Entry 6YLX (electron microscopy, 3.90 A resolution); this record covers chains e and 1 of the 47 polymer chains in the assembly.

# Chain e
Protein: 60S ribosomal protein L32
Source organism: Saccharomyces cerevisiae
UniProt: P38061 (RL32_YEAST); numbering as in UniProt (aligned over 1-130)
Sequence (130 residues; row label = number of the first residue in the row):
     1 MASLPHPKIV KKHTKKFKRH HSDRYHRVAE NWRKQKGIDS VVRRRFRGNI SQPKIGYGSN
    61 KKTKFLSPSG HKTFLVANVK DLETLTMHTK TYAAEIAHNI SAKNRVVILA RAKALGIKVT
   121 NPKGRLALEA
Not modelled in the structure: 1, 129-130
UniProt features mapped onto this chain:
  - modified residue: Ser40 (Phosphoserine)

# Chain 1
Molecule: 25S rRNA
Source organism: Saccharomyces cerevisiae
Sequence (3396 nucleotides; numbered 1 to 3396; the number before each row is that of its first residue):
     1 GUUUGACCUC AAAUCAGGUA GGAGUACCCG CUGAACUUAA GCAUAUCAAU AAGCGGAGGA
    61 AAAGAAACCA ACCGGGAUUG CCUUAGUAAC GGCGAGUGAA GCGGCAAAAG CUCAAAUUUG
   121 AAAUCUGGUA CCUUCGGUGC CCGAGUUGUA AUUUGGAGAG GGCAACUUUG GGGCCGUUCC
   181 UUGUCUAUGU UCCUUGGAAC AGGACGUCAU AGAGGGUGAG AAUCCCGUGU GGCGAGGAGU
   241 GCGGUUCUUU GUAAAGUGCC UUCGAAGAGU CGAGUUGUUU GGGAAUGCAG CUCUAAGUGG
   301 GUGGUAAAUU CCAUCUAAAG CUAAAUAUUG GCGAGAGACC GAUAGCGAAC AAGUACAGUG
   361 AUGGAAAGAU GAAAAGAACU UUGAAAAGAG AGUGAAAAAG UACGUGAAAU UGUUGAAAGG
   421 GAAGGGCAUU UGAUCAGACA UGGUGUUUUG UGCCCUCUGC UCCUUGUGGG UAGGGGAAUC
   481 UCGCAUUUCA CUGGGCCAGC AUCAGUUUUG GUGGCAGGAU AAAUCCAUAG GAAUGUAGCU
   541 UGCCUCGGUA AGUAUUAUAG CCUGUGGGAA UACUGCCAGC UGGGACUGAG GACUGCGACG
   601 UAAGUCAAGG AUGCUGGCAU AAUGGUUAUA UGCCGCCCGU CUUGAAACAC GGACCAAGGA
   661 GUCUAACGUC UAUGCGAGUG UUUGGGUGUA AAACCCAUAC GCGUAAUGAA AGUGAACGUA
   721 GGUUGGGGCC UCGCAAGAGG UGCACAAUCG ACCGAUCCUG AUGUCUUCGG AUGGAUUUGA
   781 GUAAGAGCAU AGCUGUUGGG ACCCGAAAGA UGGUGAACUA UGCCUGAAUA GGGUGAAGCC
   841 AGAGGAAACU CUGGUGGAGG CUCGUAGCGG UUCUGACGUG CAAAUCGAUC GUCGAAUUUG
   901 GGUAUAGGGG CGAAAGACUA AUCGAACCAU CUAGUAGCUG GUUCCUGCCG AAGUUUCCCU
   961 CAGGAUAGCA GAAGCUCGUA UCAGUUUUAU GAGGUAAAGC GAAUGAUUAG AGGUUCCGGG
  1021 GUCGAAAUGA CCUUGACCUA UUCUCAAACU UUAAAUAUGU AAGAAGUCCU UGUUACUUAA
  1081 UUGAACGUGG ACAUUUGAAU GAAGAGCUUU UAGUGGGCCA UUUUUGGUAA GCAGAACUGG
  1141 CGAUGCGGGA UGAACCGAAC GUAGAGUUAA GGUGCCGGAA UACACGCUCA UCAGACACCA
  1201 CAAAAGGUGU UAGUUCAUCU AGACAGCCGG ACGGUGGCCA UGGAAGUCGG AAUCCGCUAA
  1261 GGAGUGUGUA ACAACUCACC GGCCGAAUGA ACUAGCCCUG AAAAUGGAUG GCGCUCAAGC
  1321 GUGUUACCUA UACUCUACCG UCAGGGUUGA UAUGAUGCCC UGACGAGUAG GCAGGCGUGG
  1381 AGGUCAGUGA CGAAGCCUAG ACCGUAAGGU CGGGUCGAAC GGCCUCUAGU GCAGAUCUUG
  1441 GUGGUAGUAG CAAAUAUUCA AAUGAGAACU UUGAAGACUG AAGUGGGGAA AGGUUCCACG
  1501 UCAACAGCAG UUGGACGUGG GUUAGUCGAU CCUAAGAGAU GGGGAAGCUC CGUUUCAAAG
  1561 GCCUGAUUUU AUGCAGGCCA CCAUCGAAAG GGAAUCCGGU UAAGAUUCCG GAACCUGGAU
  1621 AUGGAUUCUU CACGGUAACG UAACUGAAUG UGGAGACGUC GGCGCGAGCC CUGGGAGGAG
  1681 UUAUCUUUUC UUCUUAACAG CUUAUCACCC CGGAAUUGGU UUAUCCGGAG AUGGGGUCUU
  1741 AUGGCUGGAA GAGGCCAGCA CCUUUGCUGG CUCCGGUGCG CUUGUGACGG CCCGUGAAAA
  1801 UCCACAGGAA GGAAUAGUUU UCAUGCCAGG UCGUACUGAU AACCGCAGCA GGUCUCCAAG
  1861 GUGAACAGCC UCUAGUUGAU AGAAUAAUGU AGAUAAGGGA AGUCGGCAAA AUAGAUCCGU
  1921 AACUUCGGGA UAAGGAUUGG CUCUAAGGGU CGGGUAGUGA GGGCCUUGGU CAGACGCAGC
  1981 GGGCGUGCUU GUGGACUGCU UGGUGGGGCU UGCUCUGCUA GGCGGACUAC UUGCGUGCCU
  2041 UGUUGUAGAC GGCCUUGGUA GGUCUCUUGU AGACCGUCGC UUGCUACAAU UAACGAUCAA
  2101 CUUAGAACUG GUACGGACAA GGGGAAUCUG ACUGUCUAAU UAAAACAUAG CAUUGCGAUG
  2161 GUCAGAAAGU GAUGUUGACG CAAUGUGAUU UCUGCCCAGU GCUCUGAAUG UCAAAGUGAA
  2221 GAAAUUCAAC CAAGCGCGGG UAAACGGCGG GAGUAACUAU GACUCUCUUA AGGUAGCCAA
  2281 AUGCCUCGUC AUCUAAUUAG UGACGCGCAU GAAUGGAUUA ACGAGAUUCC CACUGUCCCU
  2341 AUCUACUAUC UAGCGAAACC ACAGCCAAGG GAACGGGCUU GGCAGAAUCA GCGGGGAAAG
  2401 AAGACCCUGU UGAGCUUGAC UCUAGUUUGA CAUUGUGAAG AGACAUAGAG GGUGUAGAAU
  2461 AAGUGGGAGC UUCGGCGCCA GUGAAAUACC ACUACCUUUA UAGUUUCUUU ACUUAUUCAA
  2521 UGAAGCGGAG CUGGAAUUCA UUUUCCACGU UCUAGCAUUC AAGGUCCCAU UCGGGGCUGA
  2581 UCCGGGUUGA AGACAUUGUC AGGUGGGGAG UUUGGCUGGG GCGGCACAUC UGUUAAACGA
  2641 UAACGCAGAU GUCCUAAGGG GGGCUCAUGG AGAACAGAAA UCUCCAGUAG AACAAAAGGG
  2701 UAAAAGCCCC CUUGAUUUUG AUUUUCAGUG UGAAUACAAA CCAUGAAAGU GUGGCCUAUC
  2761 GAUCCUUUAG UCCCUCGGAA UUUGAGGCUA GAGGUGCCAG AAAAGUUACC ACAGGGAUAA
  2821 CUGGCUUGUG GCAGUCAAGC GUUCAUAGCG ACAUUGCUUU UUGAUUCUUC GAUGUCGGCU
  2881 CUUCCUAUCA UACCGAAGCA GAAUUCGGUA AGCGUUGGAU UGUUCACCCA CUAAUAGGGA
  2941 ACGUGAGCUG GGUUUAGACC GUCGUGAGAC AGGUUAGUUU UACCCUACUG AUGAAUGUUA
  3001 CCGCAAUAGU AAUUGAACUU AGUACGAGAG GAACAGUUCA UUCGGAUAAU UGGUUUUUGC
  3061 GGCUGUCUGA UCAGGCAUUG CCGCGAAGCU ACCAUCCGCU GGAUUAUGGC UGAACGCCUC
  3121 UAAGUCAGAA UCCAUGCUAG AACGCGGUGA UUUCUUUGCU CCACACAAUA UAGAUGGAUA
  3181 CGAAUAAGGC GUCCUUGUGG CGUCGCUGAA CCAUAGCAGG CUAGCAACGG UGCACUUGGC
  3241 GGAAAGGCCU UGGGUGCUUG CUGGCGAAUU GCAAUGUCAU UUUGCGUGGG GAUAAAUCAU
  3301 UUGUAUACGA CUUAGAUGUA CAACGGGGUA UUGUAAGCAG UAGAGUAGCC UUGUUGUUAC
  3361 GAUCUGCUGA GAUUAAGCCU UUGUUGUCUG AUUUGU
Not modelled in the structure: 441-493, 1004-1046, 1069-1088, 1954-2092, 2154-2185, 2192-2312, 2372-2375, 2398-2818, 2941-2942, 2954-2980

# Chain e / chain 1 interface
Residue-residue contacts - 109 pairs, chain e then chain 1:
  Lys11(e) - C1403(1)  salt bridge to the phosphate
  Lys11(e) - G1404(1)  salt bridge to the phosphate
  Lys12(e) - U1162(1)  sugar contact
  Lys12(e) - C1338(1)  hydrogen bond to the base
  Lys15(e) - C427(1)  phosphate contact
  Lys15(e) - U627(1)  salt bridge to the phosphate
  Lys16(e) - G1404(1)  hydrogen bond to the base
  Phe17(e) - U1405(1)  sugar contact
  Arg19(e) - A1433(1)  salt bridge to the phosphate
  His20(e) - C638(1)  salt bridge to the phosphate
  His21(e) - C638(1)  salt bridge to the phosphate
  Asp23(e) - G424(1)  hydrogen bond to the sugar
  Asp23(e) - G425(1)  sugar contact
  Arg24(e) - G424(1)  base contact
  Tyr25(e) - C655(1)  phosphate contact
  Tyr25(e) - A1433(1)  base contact
  His26(e) - C655(1)  phosphate contact
  His26(e) - A656(1)  phosphate contact
  Arg27(e) - C654(1)  salt bridge to the phosphate
  Arg27(e) - C655(1)  salt bridge to the phosphate
  Arg27(e) - A1433(1)  hydrogen bond to the base
  Val28(e) - A1433(1)  base contact
  Asn31(e) - G1408(1)  phosphate contact
  Trp32(e) - C945(1)  phosphate contact
  Trp32(e) - U946(1)  phosphate contact
  Trp32(e) - A1406(1)  sugar contact
  Trp32(e) - A1407(1)  sugar contact
  Arg33(e) - C944(1)  salt bridge to the phosphate
  Arg33(e) - A1407(1)  hydrogen bond to the phosphate
  Arg33(e) - G1408(1)  salt bridge to the phosphate
  Lys34(e) - C945(1)  hydrogen bond to the phosphate
  Lys34(e) - U946(1)  salt bridge to the phosphate
  Gln35(e) - C638(1)  phosphate contact
  Gln35(e) - G639(1)  hydrogen bond to the phosphate
  Gln35(e) - A1433(1)  base contact
  Lys36(e) - C945(1)  salt bridge to the phosphate
  Gly37(e) - U640(1)  phosphate contact
  Ile38(e) - U1368(1)  sugar contact
  Ser40(e) - G639(1)  hydrogen bond to the phosphate
  Arg43(e) - U1144(1)  salt bridge to the phosphate
  Arg44(e) - G1145(1)  salt bridge to the phosphate
  Arg45(e) - G1145(1)  hydrogen bond to the sugar
  Arg45(e) - C1160(1)  hydrogen bond to the base
  Arg45(e) - A1366(1)  hydrogen bond to the sugar
  Phe46(e) - G1145(1)  phosphate contact
  Phe46(e) - C1146(1)  phosphate contact
  Arg47(e) - C634(1)  hydrogen bond to the phosphate
  Arg47(e) - G635(1)  salt bridge to the phosphate
  Arg47(e) - C1146(1)  hydrogen bond to the phosphate
  Arg47(e) - G1147(1)  salt bridge to the phosphate
  Gly48(e) - G425(1)  hydrogen bond to the base
  Gly48(e) - C634(1)  base contact
  Asn49(e) - G426(1)  sugar contact
  Asn49(e) - G635(1)  sugar contact
  Ile50(e) - G426(1)  sugar contact
  Pro53(e) - U1405(1)  base contact
  Lys54(e) - G947(1)  phosphate contact
  Lys54(e) - G1161(1)  sugar contact
  Lys54(e) - U1405(1)  hydrogen bond to the base
  Ile55(e) - C1339(1)  hydrogen bond to the sugar
  Ile55(e) - G1340(1)  sugar contact
  Ile55(e) - U1405(1)  base contact
  Gly56(e) - G1161(1)  hydrogen bond to the base
  Gly56(e) - U1162(1)  sugar contact
  Tyr57(e) - U1162(1)  phosphate contact
  Tyr57(e) - U1405(1)  sugar contact
  Gly58(e) - C1339(1)  sugar contact
  Gly58(e) - U1405(1)  sugar contact
  Ser59(e) - C1339(1)  sugar contact
  Ser59(e) - U1405(1)  phosphate contact
  Asn60(e) - C1338(1)  phosphate contact
  Asn60(e) - C1339(1)  phosphate contact
  Lys61(e) - C1339(1)  phosphate contact
  Lys61(e) - G1340(1)  salt bridge to the phosphate
  Lys62(e) - G590(1)  salt bridge to the phosphate
  Lys62(e) - G591(1)  salt bridge to the phosphate
  Thr63(e) - G1404(1)  phosphate contact
  Lys64(e) - G1404(1)  phosphate contact
  Lys64(e) - U1405(1)  salt bridge to the phosphate
  Phe65(e) - C1403(1)  sugar contact
  Phe65(e) - G1404(1)  hydrogen bond to the phosphate
  Leu66(e) - C1403(1)  sugar contact
  Leu75(e) - U1410(1)  sugar contact
  Ala77(e) - G1387(1)  sugar contact
  Glu95(e) - U1410(1)  hydrogen bond to the sugar
  Glu95(e) - C1411(1)  sugar contact
  Ile96(e) - C1411(1)  phosphate contact
  Ala97(e) - C1411(1)  phosphate contact
  Ala97(e) - G1412(1)  phosphate contact
  His98(e) - A1394(1)  salt bridge to the phosphate
  His98(e) - C1411(1)  salt bridge to the phosphate
  His98(e) - G1412(1)  phosphate contact
  Asn99(e) - U1388(1)  hydrogen bond to the sugar
  Asn99(e) - G1389(1)  sugar contact
  Ile100(e) - G1389(1)  phosphate contact
  Ser101(e) - G1389(1)  hydrogen bond to the phosphate
  Ser101(e) - A1390(1)  phosphate contact
  Lys103(e) - A1390(1)  salt bridge to the phosphate
  Lys103(e) - C1391(1)  hydrogen bond to the sugar
  Asn104(e) - G1389(1)  hydrogen bond to the phosphate
  Arg105(e) - G1412(1)  salt bridge to the phosphate
  Lys118(e) - G437(1)  hydrogen bond to the phosphate
  Lys118(e) - A438(1)  salt bridge to the phosphate
  Asn121(e) - C1411(1)  hydrogen bond to the sugar
  Asn121(e) - G1412(1)  phosphate contact
  Gly124(e) - G1412(1)  phosphate contact
  Gly124(e) - G1413(1)  phosphate contact
  Arg125(e) - A1393(1)  salt bridge to the phosphate
  Arg125(e) - G1413(1)  salt bridge to the phosphate
Other interface residues (no listed pair), chain e (69 interface residues in all): Pro7, His13, Thr14, Lys18, Ser67, Asn78, Lys80, Ala102
Other interface residues (no listed pair), chain 1 (60 interface residues in all): A428, U626, U643, G652, A1163, G1365, A1386, G1392, C1402

# Overview
The interface between chain e and chain 1 involves 69 residues on one side and 60 on the other; the contacts
include 25 hydrogen bonds and 27 salt bridges. Polar contacts include Lys12(e)-C1338(1), Lys16(e)-G1404(1) and
Arg27(e)-A1433(1).
Chain e is 60S ribosomal protein L32 and chain 1 is 25S rRNA, both from Saccharomyces cerevisiae; the
structure, pre-60S State NE1 (TAP-Flag-Nop53), was determined by electron microscopy, deposited together with
6YLE, 6YLF and 6YLY.
